PDB entry 7K58 | electron microscopy, 4.00 A resolution | chains E and D of the 17 polymer chains in the assembly

[Chain E]
Name: Flagellar outer dynein arm intermediate protein, putative
Organism: Tetrahymena thermophila
UniProtKB: Q23FU1 (Q23FU1_TETTS); numbering as in UniProt (aligned over 12-568)
Amino-acid sequence (557 residues; numbered 12 to 568; the number before each row is that of its first residue):
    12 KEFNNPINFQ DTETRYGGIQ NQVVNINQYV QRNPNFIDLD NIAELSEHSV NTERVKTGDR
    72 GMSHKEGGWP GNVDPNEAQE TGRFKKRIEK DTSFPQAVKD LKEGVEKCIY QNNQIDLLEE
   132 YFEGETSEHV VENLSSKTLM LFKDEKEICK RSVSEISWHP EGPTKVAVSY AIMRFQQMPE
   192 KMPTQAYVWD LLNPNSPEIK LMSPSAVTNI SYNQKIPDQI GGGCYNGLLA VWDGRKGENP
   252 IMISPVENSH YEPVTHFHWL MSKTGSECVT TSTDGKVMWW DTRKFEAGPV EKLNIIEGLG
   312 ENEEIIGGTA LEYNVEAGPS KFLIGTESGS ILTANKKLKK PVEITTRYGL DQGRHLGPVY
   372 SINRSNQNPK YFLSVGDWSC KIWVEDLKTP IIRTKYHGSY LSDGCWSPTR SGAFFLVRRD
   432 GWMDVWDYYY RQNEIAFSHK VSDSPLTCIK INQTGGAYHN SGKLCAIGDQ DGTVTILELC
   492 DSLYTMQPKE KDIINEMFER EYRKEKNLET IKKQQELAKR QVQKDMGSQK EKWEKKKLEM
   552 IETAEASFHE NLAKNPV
Unresolved in the structure: 102-103

[Chain D]
Name: Dynein intermediate chain 2
Organism: Tetrahymena thermophila
UniProtKB: I7M008 (I7M008_TETTS); residue numbers follow UniProt; this construct covers 61-655
Amino-acid sequence (595 residues; each row starts with the number of its first residue):
    61 LTAQELNEDM PSKMLEPKNP QAPKNITVYD YYTRKFKTDE LVDQMIVHFS MDGDYIWKES
   121 NEYKTQEEIR DTKKALIKEA MRKQESEEPG ANHDEEAIKQ TLRNKFNYNT RECQTINPSI
   181 RERGVSTEPP PSDTICGNIT QWEIFDAYYA EIMKDHQIEN KKKKEVDQDK KQDQSMYSTS
   241 FKRCCKIMER MVVQNDQEDK YHDYRYYWSQ GDNLEAGKNE GHLLPIWRFS NEKQRKKNVT
   301 SICWNPLYPD LFAVSLGSYD FTKQRMGLIC LYSLKNTTHP EYAFNCEAGV MCLDFHPKSA
   361 ALLAVGLYDG TVLVYDIRNK HKKPIYQSTV RNQKHTDPVW QVKWNPDTSK NYNFYSISSD
   421 GRVMNWILMK NKLEPEEVIL LRLVGKNEEE STLIGLACGL CFDFNKFEPH IFLVGTEEGK
   481 IHKCSRAYSG QYQETYNGHL LAVYKVKWNN FHPRTFISAS ADWTVRIWDS KYTSQIICFD
   541 LSMMVVDAVW APYSSTVFAC ATMDKVQVYD LNVDKLNKLA EQKIVKQPKL TNLSFNYKDP
   601 ILLVGDSHGG VTLVKLSPNL CKSGPEIKQT EDKKAMEEFK NVKIEDYERE KMENL
Unresolved in the structure: 270-277, 443-450

[Interface between chain E and chain D]
Residue-residue contacts (79):
  Lys-12(E) / Asn-67(D)
  Lys-12(E) / Glu-68(D)
  Glu-13(E) / Glu-68(D)
  Glu-13(E) / Met-70(D)
  Phe-14(E) / Met-70(D)
  Asn-38(E) / Lys-118(D)  hydrogen bond (backbone-backbone)
  Gln-39(E) / Tyr-115(D)
  Gln-39(E) / Ile-116(D)
  Gln-39(E) / Trp-117(D)
  Tyr-40(E) / Ile-116(D)  hydrogen bond (backbone-backbone)
  Tyr-40(E) / Lys-118(D)
  Tyr-40(E) / Tyr-123(D)  hydrophobic
  Gln-42(E) / Asp-114(D)
  Gln-42(E) / Gln-126(D)
  Arg-43(E) / Asp-114(D)  salt bridge
  Arg-43(E) / Ile-116(D)
  Arg-43(E) / Gln-126(D)
  Asn-44(E) / Gln-126(D)
  Asn-44(E) / Arg-130(D)
  Asn-44(E) / Lys-133(D)  hydrogen bond
  Pro-45(E) / Gln-126(D)
  Pro-45(E) / Ile-129(D)  hydrophobic
  Asn-46(E) / Asp-114(D)
  Glu-55(E) / Ile-86(D)
  Leu-56(E) / Ile-86(D)
  Leu-56(E) / Thr-87(D)  hydrogen bond (backbone-backbone)
  Ser-57(E) / Asn-85(D)
  Ser-57(E) / Thr-87(D)
  Glu-58(E) / Asn-85(D)  hydrogen bond (backbone-side chain)
  Glu-58(E) / Thr-87(D)
  His-59(E) / Lys-84(D)
  His-59(E) / Asn-85(D)  hydrogen bond
  Tyr-121(E) / Tyr-266(D)  hydrogen bond (backbone-side chain)
  Gln-122(E) / Gln-254(D)
  Gln-122(E) / Glu-258(D)
  Gln-122(E) / Tyr-266(D)
  Asn-124(E) / Arg-265(D)  hydrogen bond (backbone-side chain)
  Gln-125(E) / Gln-254(D)  hydrogen bond
  Gln-125(E) / Tyr-261(D)  hydrogen bond (side chain-backbone)
  Gln-125(E) / His-262(D)
  Gln-125(E) / Arg-265(D)  hydrogen bond (backbone-side chain)
  Gln-125(E) / Tyr-266(D)
  Ile-126(E) / Gln-254(D)
  Ile-126(E) / Tyr-261(D)  hydrophobic
  Leu-128(E) / Arg-250(D)  hydrogen bond (backbone-side chain)
  Leu-128(E) / Gln-254(D)
  Leu-129(E) / Ile-247(D)  hydrophobic
  Glu-130(E) / Arg-250(D)  hydrogen bond (backbone-side chain)
  Glu-130(E) / Asp-310(D)
  Glu-131(E) / Arg-243(D)  salt bridge
  Tyr-132(E) / Arg-250(D)
  Tyr-132(E) / Tyr-308(D)  hydrophobic
  Tyr-132(E) / Asp-310(D)
  Tyr-132(E) / Leu-311(D)  hydrophobic
  Tyr-132(E) / Ser-333(D)
  Tyr-132(E) / Lys-335(D)
  Tyr-132(E) / Glu-341(D)
  Tyr-132(E) / Tyr-342(D)  hydrogen bond (backbone-side chain)
  Phe-133(E) / Tyr-308(D)  hydrogen bond (backbone-side chain)
  Phe-133(E) / Ala-360(D)
  Phe-133(E) / Ala-361(D)
  Phe-133(E) / Ile-377(D)  hydrophobic
  Glu-136(E) / Arg-378(D)  salt bridge
  Thr-137(E) / Arg-378(D)
  Ser-138(E) / Asp-376(D)
  Ser-138(E) / Arg-378(D)  hydrogen bond (backbone-side chain)
  Ser-138(E) / Asn-379(D)  hydrogen bond
  Glu-139(E) / Arg-378(D)  salt bridge
  His-140(E) / Leu-362(D)
  His-140(E) / Asp-376(D)  salt bridge
  His-140(E) / Tyr-412(D)
  Val-142(E) / Ile-385(D)
  Val-142(E) / Tyr-386(D)  hydrophobic
  Val-142(E) / Asn-431(D)
  Glu-143(E) / Asn-431(D)
  Asn-144(E) / Asn-431(D)  hydrogen bond
  Tyr-441(E) / Lys-430(D)
  Arg-442(E) / Lys-432(D)
  Arg-442(E) / Glu-434(D)  salt bridge
Also at the interface, not in a pair above, chain E (38 interface residues in all): Val-41
Also at the interface, not in a pair above, chain D (53 interface residues in all): Thr-98, Glu-122, Tyr-264, Asn-305, Leu-307, Met-429

[In short]
The interface between chain E and chain D involves 38 residues on one side and 53 on the other; the contacts
include 18 hydrogen bonds and 6 salt bridges. Polar pairs include Arg-43(E)/Asp-114(D), Glu-131(E)/Arg-243(D)
and Glu-136(E)/Arg-378(D).
Chain E is Flagellar outer dynein arm intermediate protein, putative and chain D is Dynein intermediate chain
2, both from Tetrahymena thermophila; the structure, Structure of outer-arm dyneins bound to microtubule with
microtubule binding state 1(MTBS-1), was determined by electron microscopy (same publication as 7K5B, 7KEK,
7MWG and 7N32).
